PDB entry 5YTG | X-ray diffraction, 2.07 A resolution | chains A and B of the 3 polymer chains in the assembly

== Chain A ==
Name: DNA polymerase I, thermostable
Source organism: Thermus aquaticus
Notes: EC 2.7.7.7
UniProtKB: P19821 (DPO1_THEAQ); residue numbers follow UniProt; this construct covers 294-832
Sequence (539 residues; each row starts with the number of its first residue):
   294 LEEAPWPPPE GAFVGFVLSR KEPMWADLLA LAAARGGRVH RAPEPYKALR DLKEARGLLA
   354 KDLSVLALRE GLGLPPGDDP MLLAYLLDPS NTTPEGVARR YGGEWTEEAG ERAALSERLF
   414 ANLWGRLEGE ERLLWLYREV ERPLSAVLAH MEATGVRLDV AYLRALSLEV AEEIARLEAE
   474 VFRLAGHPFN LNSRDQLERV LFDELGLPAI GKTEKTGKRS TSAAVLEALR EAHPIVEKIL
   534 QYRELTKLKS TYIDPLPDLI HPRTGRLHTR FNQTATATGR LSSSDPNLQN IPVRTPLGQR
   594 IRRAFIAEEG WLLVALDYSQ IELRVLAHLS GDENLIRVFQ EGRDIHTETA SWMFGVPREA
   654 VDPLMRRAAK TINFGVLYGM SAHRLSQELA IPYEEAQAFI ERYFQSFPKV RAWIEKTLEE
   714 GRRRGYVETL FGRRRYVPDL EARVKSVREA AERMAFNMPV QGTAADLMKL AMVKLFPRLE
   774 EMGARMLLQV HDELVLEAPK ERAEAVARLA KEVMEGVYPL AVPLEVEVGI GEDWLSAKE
Metal / ion sites: Mg2+ site 1: Asp610, Tyr611, Asp785 (together with 2'-deoxyguanosine-5'-triphosphate); Mg2+ site 2: Asp610, Asp785 (together with 2'-deoxyguanosine-5'-triphosphate)
Residues lining bound ligands: 2'-deoxyguanosine-5'-triphosphate (DGT): Arg573, Asp610, Tyr611, Ser612, Gln613, Ile614, Glu615, His639, Arg659, Arg660, Lys663, Thr664, Phe667, Tyr671, Asn750, Asp785

== Chain B ==
Molecule: 12-nt DNA strand
Sequence (12 nucleotides; row label = number of the first residue in the row):
   101 GACCACGGCG CC
Modified residues: DOC (2',3'-dideoxycytidine-5'-monophosphate) at position 112

== How chain A and chain B interact ==
Contacting residue pairs (34):
  Arg487(A) - DG107(B)  hydrogen bond to the phosphate
  Arg487(A) - DG108(B)  salt bridge to the phosphate
  Thr506(A) - DG107(B)  hydrogen bond to the phosphate
  Thr506(A) - DG108(B)  phosphate contact
  Glu507(A) - DG107(B)  phosphate contact
  Lys508(A) - DC106(B)  phosphate contact
  Lys508(A) - DG107(B)  hydrogen bond to the phosphate
  Thr509(A) - DC106(B)  phosphate contact
  Thr509(A) - DG107(B)  hydrogen bond to the phosphate
  Ser513(A) - DG108(B)  hydrogen bond to the phosphate
  Thr514(A) - DG108(B)  hydrogen bond to the phosphate
  Ser515(A) - DG108(B)  phosphate contact
  Ser515(A) - DC109(B)  phosphate contact
  Ala516(A) - DC109(B)  hydrogen bond to the phosphate
  Arg536(A) - DG108(B)  hydrogen bond to the phosphate
  Arg536(A) - DC109(B)  salt bridge to the phosphate
  Lys540(A) - DG108(B)  base contact
  Lys540(A) - DC109(B)  hydrogen bond to the base
  Lys540(A) - DG110(B)  sugar contact
  Leu541(A) - DG110(B)  sugar contact
  Tyr545(A) - DG110(B)  sugar contact
  Arg573(A) - DOC_112(B)  hydrogen bond to the base
  Gln582(A) - DC111(B)  sugar contact
  Asn583(A) - DG110(B)  hydrogen bond to the base
  Asn583(A) - DC111(B)  sugar contact
  Ile584(A) - DC111(B)  sugar contact
  Pro585(A) - DG110(B)  phosphate contact
  Pro585(A) - DC111(B)  phosphate contact
  Val586(A) - DC111(B)  hydrogen bond to the phosphate
  Arg587(A) - DG110(B)  salt bridge to the phosphate
  Arg587(A) - DC111(B)  salt bridge to the phosphate
  Arg660(A) - DOC_112(B)  base contact
  Val783(A) - DOC_112(B)  sugar contact
  His784(A) - DOC_112(B)  sugar contact
Interface residues without a listed pair, chain A (28 interface residues in all): Gly510, Glu537, Asn580, Arg595, Asp785

== Summary ==
Chain A and chain B form an interface of 28 and 7 residues respectively, with 12 hydrogen bonds and 4 salt
bridges. Among the polar pairs are Lys540(A)-DC109(B), Arg573(A)-DOC_112(B) and Asn583(A)-DG110(B). Chain A
binds 2'-deoxyguanosine-5'-triphosphate. Asp610(A), Tyr611(A) and Asp785(A) coordinate Mg2+ site 1.
Chain A is DNA polymerase I, thermostable (Thermus aquaticus) and chain B is a 12-nt DNA strand; the
structure, Structure of large fragment of DNA Polymerase I from Thermus aquaticus Host-Guest complex with the
unnatural ..., was determined by X-ray diffraction together with 5YTC, 5YTD, 5YTE, 5YTF, 5YTH and 5Z3N from
the same study.
